3NEJ - chain A; structure by X-ray diffraction, 2.57 A resolution.

== Chain A ==
Name: Heat resistant RNA dependent ATPase
Source organism: Thermus thermophilus
Notes: fragment: N-terminal recA-like domain
UniProt: Q72GF3 (Q72GF3_THET2); residues 1-207 here correspond to UniProt positions 8-214 (UniProt number = residue number + 7)
Chain sequence (207 residues; each row starts with the number of its first residue):
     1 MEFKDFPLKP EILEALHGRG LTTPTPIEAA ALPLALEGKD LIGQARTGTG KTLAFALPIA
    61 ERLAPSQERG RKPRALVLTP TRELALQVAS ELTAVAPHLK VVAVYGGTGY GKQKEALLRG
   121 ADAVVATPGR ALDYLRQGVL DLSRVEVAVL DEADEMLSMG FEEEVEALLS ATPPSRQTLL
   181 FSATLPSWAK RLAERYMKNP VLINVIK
Unresolved in the structure: 81-86
Differences from the reference sequence: engineered mutation Glu28 (Gln35 in Q72GF3)
From the paper describing this entry:
  - mutagenesis - Q28E: abolished catalytic activity on ATP
  - mutagenesis - Q28E: abolished binding to mantADP

== Overview ==
From the paper: Q28E abolishes catalytic activity on ATP; Q28E abolishes binding to mantADP.
Chain A is Heat resistant RNA dependent ATPase (Thermus thermophilus); the structure, Q28E mutant of Hera RNA
helicase N-terminal domain - perfectly twinned hexagonal form, was determined by X-ray diffraction, deposited
together with 3MWJ, 3MWK and 3MWL.
